Entry 6REF (electron microscopy, 3.30 A resolution); this record covers chains 2 and 7 of the 31 polymer chains in the assembly.

# Chain 2
Name: ASA-2: Polytomella F-ATP synthase associated subunit 2
From: Polytomella sp. Pringsheim 198.80
Notes: engineered mutation(s): P165F, N167S
Chain sequence (441 residues; numbered 5 to 445; the number before each row is that of its first residue):
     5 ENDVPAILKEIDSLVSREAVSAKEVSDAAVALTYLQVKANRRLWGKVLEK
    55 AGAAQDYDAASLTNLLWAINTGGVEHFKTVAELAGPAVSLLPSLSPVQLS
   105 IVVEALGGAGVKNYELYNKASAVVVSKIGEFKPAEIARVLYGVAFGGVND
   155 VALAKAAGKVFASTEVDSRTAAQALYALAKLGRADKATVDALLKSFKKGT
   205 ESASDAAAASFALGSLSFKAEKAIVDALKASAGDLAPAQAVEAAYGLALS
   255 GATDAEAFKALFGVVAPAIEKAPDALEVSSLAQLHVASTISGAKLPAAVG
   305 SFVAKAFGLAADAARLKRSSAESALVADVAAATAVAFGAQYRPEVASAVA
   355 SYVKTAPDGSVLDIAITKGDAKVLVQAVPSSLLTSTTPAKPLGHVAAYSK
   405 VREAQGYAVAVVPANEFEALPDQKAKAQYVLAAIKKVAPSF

# Chain 7
Name: Mitochondrial ATP synthase associated protein ASA7
From: Polytomella sp. Pringsheim 198.80
UniProtKB: D8V7I2 (D8V7I2_9CHLO); residues 1-190 here = UniProt positions 1-190
Chain sequence (190 residues; numbered 1 to 190; the number before each row is that of its first residue):
     1 MSSVRAGVEAGRRDLTTFTFSGLQDAPVAALSGSIKLNVAAKAGKAEVTV
    51 AAGAAKAATQVSAAALRKLSGSKISLAEVARISVLHSSIQNYLLSLSNER
   101 YQLLSQWPDFTTMYGKDFYYRAHPEDLKKFYDAADEYYKLYETVTEFDSL
   151 SALASQVVPNYAARRRSTVHPAIGSTVADGAFTNFLLSKQ
Not modelled in the structure: 1-14

# How chain 2 and chain 7 interact
Residue-residue contacts (102):
  E5(2) with K56(7)
  N6(2) with A57(7); A58(7), hydrogen bond (side chain-backbone)
  I11(2) with V50(7); A51(7); A52(7); A55(7); A57(7), hydrophobic
  E14(2) with A52(7)
  L18(2) with S34(7); I35(7), hydrophobic
  R21(2) with S34(7)
  K27(2) with L31(7)
  E28(2) with S32(7)
  D31(2) with A30(7); L31(7), hydrogen bond (side chain-backbone); S32(7), hydrogen bond (side chain-backbone); I35(7)
  V34(2) with P27(7), hydrophobic; L37(7), hydrophobic
  A35(2) with I35(7), hydrophobic
  T37(2) with L66(7); L69(7)
  Y38(2) with A26(7); P27(7), hydrogen bond (side chain-backbone); L37(7), hydrophobic; V39(7), hydrophobic; V48(7), hydrophobic; V61(7)
  L39(2) with V50(7), hydrophobic
  Q40(2) with V61(7); L69(7)
  K42(2) with L69(7), hydrogen bond (side chain-backbone); S72(7), hydrogen bond (side chain-backbone); I74(7)
  R45(2) with I74(7), hydrogen bond (side chain-backbone); S75(7), hydrogen bond (side chain-backbone); L76(7)
  W48(2) with L76(7)
  G49(2) with L76(7)
  L52(2) with L76(7), hydrophobic
  A64(2) with L31(7), hydrophobic
  N68(2) with P27(7)
  W71(2) with G22(7); L23(7); A26(7), hydrophobic; P27(7)
  N74(2) with L15(7); T19(7), hydrogen bond; S21(7), hydrogen bond
  T75(2) with S21(7); L69(7); S70(7)
  G76(2) with L69(7)
  G77(2) with S70(7); K73(7); I74(7), hydrogen bond (backbone-backbone)
  V78(2) with I74(7), hydrophobic; L76(7), hydrophobic
  E79(2) with L15(7); K73(7); S75(7); L76(7), hydrogen bond (backbone-backbone)
  H80(2) with L76(7); E78(7), salt bridge
  K82(2) with E78(7)
  V101(2) with D25(7)
  E108(2) with F20(7); S21(7), hydrogen bond
  G112(2) with L15(7); T16(7)
  A113(2) with L15(7)
  E139(2) with D25(7)
  R142(2) with F20(7); Q24(7), hydrogen bond (side chain-backbone); D25(7), salt bridge
  Y145(2) with T16(7), hydrogen bond; F18(7), hydrogen bond (side chain-backbone); F20(7), hydrophobic
  F149(2) with T16(7)
  R173(2) with F20(7), hydrogen bond (side chain-backbone); Q24(7); R67(7)
  Q177(2) with F20(7)
  Y180(2) with T17(7); F18(7)
  E205(2) with A64(7)
  S206(2) with R67(7)
  S208(2) with R67(7), hydrogen bond
  D209(2) with F20(7); R67(7), salt bridge
  A211(2) with F18(7), hydrophobic
  A212(2) with F18(7), hydrophobic; F20(7), hydrophobic
  D238(2) with A64(7); K68(7), salt bridge
  A240(2) with G71(7)
  A242(2) with T17(7)
  Q243(2) with T17(7); F18(7)
  E246(2) with T17(7); F18(7)
Other interface residues (no listed pair), chain 2 (61 interface residues in all): D7, V8, A10, I15, D62, I73, A176, F215
Other interface residues (no listed pair), chain 7 (43 interface residues in all): T59

# Summary
The interface between chain 2 and chain 7 involves 61 residues on one side and 43 on the other, with 18
hydrogen bonds and 4 salt bridges. Among the polar pairs are H80(2)-E78(7), R142(2)-D25(7) and D209(2)-R67(7).
Chain 2 is ASA-2: Polytomella F-ATP synthase associated subunit 2 and chain 7 is Mitochondrial ATP synthase
associated protein ASA7, both from Polytomella sp. Pringsheim 198.80; the structure, Cryo-EM structure of
Polytomella F-ATP synthase, Rotary substate 3B, monomer-masked refinement, was determined by electron
microscopy, deposited together with 6RD4, 6RD5, 6RD6, 6RD7, 6RD8, 6RD9 and 46 further entries.
